Entry 7UPB (electron microscopy, 3.00 A resolution); this record covers chains A and E of the 9 polymer chains in the assembly.

[Chain A]
Molecule: Fusion glycoprotein F0
Organism: Nipah henipavirus
UniProtKB: Q9IH63 (FUS_NIPAV); numbering as in UniProt (aligned over 1-475)
Sequence (475 residues; row label = number of the first residue in the row):
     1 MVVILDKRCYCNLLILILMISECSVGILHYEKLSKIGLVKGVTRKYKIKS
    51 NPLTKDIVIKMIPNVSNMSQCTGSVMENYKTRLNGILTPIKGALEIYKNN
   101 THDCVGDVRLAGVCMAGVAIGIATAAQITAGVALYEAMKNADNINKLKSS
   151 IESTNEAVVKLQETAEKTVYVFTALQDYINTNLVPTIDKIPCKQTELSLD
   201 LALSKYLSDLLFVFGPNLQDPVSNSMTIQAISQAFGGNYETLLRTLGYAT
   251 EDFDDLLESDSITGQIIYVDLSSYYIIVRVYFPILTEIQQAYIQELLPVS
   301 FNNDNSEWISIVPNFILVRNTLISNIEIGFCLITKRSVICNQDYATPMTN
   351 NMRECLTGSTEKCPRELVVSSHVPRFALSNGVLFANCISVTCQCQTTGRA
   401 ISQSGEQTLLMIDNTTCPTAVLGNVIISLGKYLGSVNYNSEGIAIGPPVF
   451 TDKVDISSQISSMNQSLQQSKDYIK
Disordered / not traced: 1-26
Differences from the reference sequence: conflict Cys104 (Leu in Q9IH63), Cys114 (Ile in Q9IH63), Phe172 (Leu in Q9IH63), Pro191 (Ser in Q9IH63)
Disulfide bonds: Cys71-Cys192, Cys104-Cys114, Cys331-Cys340, Cys355-Cys363, Cys387-Cys392, Cys394-Cys417
Covalent attachments: N-acetylglucosamine (NAG) linked to Asn414
Swiss-Prot annotation at these positions:
  - region: Leu110 to Leu134 (Fusion peptide)
  - site: Arg109, Leu110 (Cleavage)
  - glycosylation (N-linked (GlcNAc...) asparagine): Asn64, Asn67, Asn99, Asn414, Asn464
  - natural variant: Thr250 (T250I: In strain: Isolate NiV/MY/99/VRI-0626), Met348 (M348T: In strain: Isolate Malaysian flying-fox)

[Chain E]
Molecule: Fab 1H1 light chain
Organism: Mus musculus
Notes: antibody fragment or engineered binder
Sequence (106 residues; row label = number of the first residue in the row):
     2 IQMTQSPASLSASVGETVTITCRPSENVHIYLAWYQQKQGKSPQLLVYNA
    52 KTLADGVPSRFSGSASGTQFSLKINSLQPEDFGSYYCQHFWSIPYTFGGG
   102 TKLEIK
Disulfide bonds: Cys23-Cys88

[Chain A / chain E interface]
Contacting residue pairs (13; chain A residue first):
  Thr396(A) with Trp92(E); Ser93(E); Ile94(E), hydrogen bond (backbone-backbone)
  Thr397(A) with Trp92(E); Ser93(E); Ile94(E)
  Arg399(A) with Tyr96(E)
  Asn414(A) with His30(E)
  Thr415(A) with His30(E), hydrogen bond (backbone-side chain); Trp92(E)
  Thr416(A) with Tyr32(E), hydrogen bond; Trp92(E)
  Pro418(A) with Trp92(E), hydrophobic
Other interface residues (no listed pair), chain E (7 interface residues in all): Phe91

[Overview]
Chain A and chain E each contribute 7 residues to their interface; the contacts include 3 hydrogen bonds.
Polar pairs include Thr415(A)-His30(E), Thr416(A)-Tyr32(E) and Thr396(A)-Ile94(E). Covalently linked
N-acetylglucosamine: at Asn414(A).
Chain A is Fusion glycoprotein F0 (Nipah henipavirus) and chain E is Fab 1H1 light chain (Mus musculus); the
structure, Prefusion-stabilized Nipah virus fusion protein complexed with Fab 1H1, was determined by electron
microscopy (same publication as 7UOP, 7UP9, 7UPA and 7UPK).
